8UUC - chains A and B of the 3 polymer chains in the assembly; structure by X-ray diffraction, 1.55 A resolution.

== Chain A ==
Molecule: Adenine DNA glycosylase
Source organism: Eggerthella sp. YY7918
Reference sequence: F7V0V1 (F7V0V1_EEGSY); residues 2-273 here correspond to UniProt positions 20-291 (UniProt number = residue number + 18)
Sequence (275 residues; row label = number of the first residue in the row; numbers below 1 keep their minus sign (Gly-1 is residue -1)):
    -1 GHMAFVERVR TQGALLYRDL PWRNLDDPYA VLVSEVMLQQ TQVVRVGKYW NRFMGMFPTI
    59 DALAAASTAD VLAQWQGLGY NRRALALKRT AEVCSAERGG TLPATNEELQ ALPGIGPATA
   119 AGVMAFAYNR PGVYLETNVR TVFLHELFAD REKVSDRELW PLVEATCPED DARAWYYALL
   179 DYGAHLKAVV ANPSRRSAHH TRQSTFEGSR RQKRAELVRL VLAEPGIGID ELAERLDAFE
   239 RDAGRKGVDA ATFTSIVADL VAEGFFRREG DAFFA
Unresolved in the structure: -1
Differences from the reference sequence: expression tag (-1 to 1)
Bound ions: Na+ site 1 near Asp68 (its only coordinating residue here); Mg2+: Gln108, Leu110, Ile113 (shared with 1 residue of chain C); Na+ site 2: Lys185, Val188
From the paper describing this entry:
  - binding site for the 11-nt DNA strand (chain B): Gln38, Thr39, Leu76, Tyr78, Gln201, Arg209
  - specificity-determining residues: Arg209
  - catalytic residues: Glu33, Tyr132, Glu134
  - contacts within the chain: Glu33-Tyr132 (water-mediated contact), Gln201-Arg209 (hydrogen bond)
  - binding site for the 11-nt DNA strand: Arg193
  - mutagenesis - Q201A/R209A, R209A: decreased catalytic activity
  - mutagenesis - Q201A/R209A, R209A: increased catalytic activity on G:A
  - mutagenesis - Q201A (10-fold), Q201A/R209A (20-fold), R209A (10-fold): decreased binding to OG:fA
  - mutagenesis - Q201A: unchanged binding to G:fA
  - mutagenesis - R209A: decreased binding to substrate analog duplex
  - conformationally variable residues (loop rearrangement): Gln201

== Chain B ==
Molecule: 11-nt DNA strand
Sequence (11 nucleotides; numbered 1 to 11; the number before each row is that of its first residue):
     1 AAGACGTGGA C
Modified residues: 8OG (8-oxo-2'-deoxy-guanosine-5'-monophosphate) at position 6

== Chain A / chain B interface ==
Residue-residue contacts - 35 pairs, chain A then chain B:
  Gln38(A) with 8OG_6(B), hydrogen bond to the base
  Thr39(A) with 8OG_6(B), hydrogen bond to the base
  Gln40(A) with DG8(B), base contact; DG9(B), hydrogen bond to the base; DA10(B), sugar contact
  Val42(A) with DG9(B), sugar contact; DA10(B), phosphate contact
  Arg43(A) with 8OG_6(B), base contact; DT7(B), hydrogen bond to the base; DG8(B), hydrogen bond to the sugar; DG9(B), sugar contact
  Lys46(A) with DG9(B), salt bridge to the phosphate
  Gly75(A) with DT7(B), sugar contact; DG8(B), sugar contact
  Leu76(A) with 8OG_6(B), hydrogen bond to the base
  Gly77(A) with 8OG_6(B), base contact; DT7(B), sugar contact
  Tyr78(A) with DC5(B), hydrogen bond to the base; 8OG_6(B), stacking on the base
  Asn79(A) with 8OG_6(B), hydrogen bond to the phosphate
  Arg80(A) with DC5(B), sugar contact
  Arg81(A) with 8OG_6(B), base contact
  Gln201(A) with 8OG_6(B), hydrogen bond to the base; DT7(B), hydrogen bond to the base
  Phe204(A) with 8OG_6(B), sugar contact; DT7(B), base contact
  Arg208(A) with DC5(B), salt bridge to the phosphate
  Arg209(A) with DC5(B), sugar contact; 8OG_6(B), base contact; DT7(B), base contact
  Arg212(A) with DC5(B), salt bridge to the phosphate; 8OG_6(B), salt bridge to the phosphate
  Ala213(A) with 8OG_6(B), phosphate contact; DT7(B), phosphate contact
  Arg217(A) with DT7(B), salt bridge to the phosphate
Also at the interface, not in a pair above, chain A (21 interface residues in all): Gln74

== Overview ==
Chain A and chain B form an interface of 21 and 6 residues respectively; the contacts include 10 hydrogen
bonds, 5 salt bridges and 1 aromatic stacking contact. Among the polar pairs are Gln38(A)-8OG_6(B),
Thr39(A)-8OG_6(B) and Gln40(A)-DG9(B). From the paper: catalytic residues Glu33(A), Tyr132(A) and Glu134(A);
Q201A, Q201A/R209A and R209A of chain A reduce binding to OG:fA.
Here chain A is Adenine DNA glycosylase (Eggerthella sp. YY7918) and chain B is an 11-nt DNA strand. Entry
8UUC (Crystal structure of a bacterial clusterless MutYX bound to an Abasic site analog (THF) opposite
d(8-oxo-G)) was determined by X-ray diffraction.
